Entry 9NAT (X-ray diffraction, 1.60 A resolution); this record covers chains A and C.

[Chain A]
Protein: Papain
From: Carica papaya
Notes: EC 3.4.22.2
Reference sequence: P00784 (PAPA1_CARPA); residues 1-212 here correspond to UniProt positions 134-345 (UniProt number = residue number + 133)
Amino-acid sequence (212 residues; row label = number of the first residue in the row):
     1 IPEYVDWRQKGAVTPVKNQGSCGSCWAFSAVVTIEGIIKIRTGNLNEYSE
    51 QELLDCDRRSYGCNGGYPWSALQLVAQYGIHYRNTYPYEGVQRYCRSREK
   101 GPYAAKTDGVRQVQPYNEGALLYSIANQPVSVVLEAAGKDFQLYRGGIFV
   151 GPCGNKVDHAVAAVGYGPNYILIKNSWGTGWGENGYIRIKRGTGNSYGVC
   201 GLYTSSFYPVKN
Disulfides: C22-C63, C56-C95, C153-C200
UniProt features mapped onto this chain:
  - active site: C25, H159, N175
  - binding site (E64): C25
  - binding site (leupeptin): C25
From the paper describing this entry:
  - catalytic residues: C25 (citing earlier work)
  - binding site for leupeptin (chain C): C25, P68, V133, V157
  - post-translational modification sites: C25 (proposed by the authors, not directly observed)

[Chain C]
Protein: leupeptin
Amino-acid sequence (4 residues; row label = number of the first residue in the row):
     1 XLLR
Modified positions: ACE (acetyl group) at position 1; L2 (D-leucine; DLE); R4 (D-arginine; DAR)

[Chain A / chain C interface]
Pairs across the interface (19; chain A residue first):
  Q19(A) with R4(C), hydrogen bond (side chain-backbone)
  G23(A) with R4(C)
  S24(A) with R4(C)
  C25(A) with L3(C); R4(C), hydrogen bond (side chain-backbone)
  W26(A) with L3(C)
  Y61(A) with L2(C)
  N64(A) with L2(C); R4(C)
  G65(A) with L3(C); R4(C)
  G66(A) with L2(C); L3(C), hydrogen bond (backbone-backbone)
  Y67(A) with ACE_1(C); L2(C)
  V133(A) with L3(C), hydrophobic
  D158(A) with L3(C); R4(C), hydrogen bond (backbone-backbone)
  H159(A) with L3(C)
Also at the interface, not in a pair above, chain A (17 interface residues in all): C22, P68, V157, A160

[Overview]
17 residues of chain A face 4 of chain C across their interface; the contacts include 4 hydrogen bonds. Polar
contacts include Q19(A)-R4(C), C25(A)-R4(C) and G66(A)-L3(C). From the paper: the catalytic residue C25(A); a
binding site for leupeptin (chain C) at C25(A), P68(A) and V133(A) among others.
Here chain A is Papain (Carica papaya) and chain C is leupeptin. Entry 9NAT (X-ray diffraction structure of
papain co-crystallized with leupeptin) was determined by X-ray diffraction.
